Entry 5FGI (X-ray diffraction, 2.90 A resolution); this record covers chains D and E of the 28 polymer chains in the assembly.

[Chain D]
Protein: Proteasome subunit alpha type-5
Source organism: Saccharomyces cerevisiae (strain ATCC 204508 / S288c)
Notes: EC 3.4.25.1
UniProt: P32379 (PSA5_YEAST); residues -7 to 252 here correspond to UniProt positions 1-260 (UniProt number = residue number + 8)
Sequence (260 residues; numbered -7 to 252; the number before each row is that of its first residue; numbers below 1 keep their minus sign (Met-7 is residue -7)):
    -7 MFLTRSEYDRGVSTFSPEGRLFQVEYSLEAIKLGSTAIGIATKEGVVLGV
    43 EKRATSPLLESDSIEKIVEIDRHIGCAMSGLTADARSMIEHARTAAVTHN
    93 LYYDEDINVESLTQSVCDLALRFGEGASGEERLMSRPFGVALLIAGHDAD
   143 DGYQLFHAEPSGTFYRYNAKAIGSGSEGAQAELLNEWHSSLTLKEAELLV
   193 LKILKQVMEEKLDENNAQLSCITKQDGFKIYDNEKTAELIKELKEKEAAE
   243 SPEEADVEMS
Disordered / not traced: -7 to 0, 118-124, 243-252

[Chain E]
Protein: Proteasome subunit alpha type-6
Source organism: Saccharomyces cerevisiae (strain ATCC 204508 / S288c)
Notes: EC 3.4.25.1
UniProt: P40302 (PSA6_YEAST); residues 0-233 here correspond to UniProt positions 1-234 (UniProt number = residue number + 1)
Sequence (234 residues; numbered 0 to 233; the number before each row is that of its first residue; numbering starts at 0):
     0 MFRNNYDGDTVTFSPTGRLFQVEYALEAIKQGSVTVGLRSNTHAVLVALK
    50 RNADELSSYQKKIIKCDEHMGLSLAGLAPDARVLSNYLRQQCNYSSLVFN
   100 RKLAVERAGHLLCDKAQKNTQSYGGRPYGVGLLIIGYDKSGAHLLEFQPS
   150 GNVTELYGTAIGARSQGAKTYLERTLDTFIKIDGNPDELIKAGVEAISQS
   200 LRDESLTVDNLSIAIVGKDTPFTIYDGEAVAKYI
Disordered / not traced: 0-2
Swiss-Prot annotation at these positions:
  - modified residue: Ser13 (Phosphoserine)
  - cross-link: Lys190 (Glycyl lysine isopeptide (Lys-Gly) (interchain with G-Cter in ubiquitin))

[How chain D and chain E interact]
Pairs across the interface (41; chain D residue first):
  Ser5(D) - Arg125(E)
  Thr6(D) - Gly7(E)
  Thr6(D) - Gln20(E)
  Phe7(D) - Gln20(E)  hydrogen bond (backbone-side chain)
  Phe7(D) - Tyr23(E)
  Phe7(D) - Leu76(E)  hydrophobic
  Phe7(D) - Arg125(E)
  Phe7(D) - Pro126(E)
  Phe7(D) - Gly128(E)
  Ser8(D) - Tyr23(E)
  Pro9(D) - Tyr23(E)  hydrophobic
  Pro9(D) - Glu26(E)
  Glu10(D) - Glu26(E)
  Glu10(D) - Gln30(E)
  Gly11(D) - Tyr23(E)
  Gly11(D) - Ala27(E)
  Leu13(D) - Arg125(E)
  Gln106(D) - Arg81(E)  hydrogen bond
  Asp110(D) - Arg81(E)  salt bridge
  Leu113(D) - Pro78(E)  hydrophobic
  Glu117(D) - Tyr122(E)  hydrogen bond
  Ser153(D) - Pro78(E)
  Gly154(D) - Pro78(E)
  Thr155(D) - Gln59(E)
  Phe156(D) - Gln59(E)
  Tyr157(D) - Arg50(E)
  Tyr157(D) - Ala52(E)
  Tyr157(D) - Ser57(E)
  Tyr157(D) - Gln59(E)
  Arg158(D) - Ser56(E)
  Arg158(D) - Ser57(E)  hydrogen bond (backbone-backbone)
  Tyr159(D) - Ala52(E)
  Tyr159(D) - Asp53(E)
  Tyr159(D) - Leu55(E)
  Tyr159(D) - Ser56(E)
  Asn160(D) - Leu55(E)  hydrogen bond (backbone-backbone)
  Ala161(D) - Leu55(E)
  Gln172(D) - Asp53(E)  hydrogen bond
  Gln172(D) - Leu55(E)
  Leu175(D) - Leu55(E)
  Leu176(D) - Leu55(E)  hydrophobic
Interface residues without a listed pair, chain D (26 interface residues in all): Arg2, Gly3
Interface residues without a listed pair, chain E (25 interface residues in all): Asp6, Ala24, Asn51, Asp79, Gly123

[Summary]
26 residues of chain D and 25 residues of chain E are in contact, with 6 hydrogen bonds and 1 salt bridge.
Polar pairs include Asp110(D)-Arg81(E), Phe7(D)-Gln20(E) and Gln106(D)-Arg81(E).
Here chain D is Proteasome subunit alpha type-5 and chain E is Proteasome subunit alpha type-6, both from
Saccharomyces cerevisiae (strain ATCC 204508 / S288c). Entry 5FGI (Yeast 20S proteasome beta1-T1A beta2-T1A
double mutant in complex with Carfilzomib) was determined by X-ray diffraction (same publication as 5CZ4,
5CZ5, 5CZ6, 5CZ7, 5CZ8, 5CZ9 and 16 further entries).
